Entry 5DKS (X-ray diffraction, 2.60 A resolution); this record covers chains A and C of the 4 polymer chains in the assembly.

== Chain A ==
Protein: Estrogen receptor
From: Homo sapiens
Notes: fragment: ligand-binding domain
UniProt: P03372 (ESR1_HUMAN); residues 298-554 here = UniProt positions 298-554
Sequence (257 residues; numbered 298 to 554; the number before each row is that of its first residue):
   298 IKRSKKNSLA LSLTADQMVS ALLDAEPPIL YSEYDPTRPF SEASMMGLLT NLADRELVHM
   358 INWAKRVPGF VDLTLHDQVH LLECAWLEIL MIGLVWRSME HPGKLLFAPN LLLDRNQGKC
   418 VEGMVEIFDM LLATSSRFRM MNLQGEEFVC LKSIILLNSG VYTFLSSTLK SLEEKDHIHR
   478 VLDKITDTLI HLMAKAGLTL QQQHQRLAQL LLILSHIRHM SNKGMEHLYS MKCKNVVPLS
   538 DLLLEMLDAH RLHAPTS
Unresolved in the structure: 298-304, 331-335, 462-470, 529-533, 549-554
Construct notes: engineered mutation Ser537 (Tyr in P03372)

== Chain C ==
Protein: Nuclear receptor coactivator 2
Notes: fragment: Nuclear receptor-interacting peptide
UniProt: Q15596 (NCOA2_HUMAN); residues 686-699 here = UniProt positions 686-699
Sequence (14 residues; each row starts with the number of its first residue):
   686 KHKILHRLLQ DSSS
Unresolved in the structure: 686-687, 697-699

== Interface between chain A and chain C ==
Pairs across the interface - 22 pairs, chain A then chain C:
  Ile358(A) - Leu690(C)  hydrophobic
  Ile358(A) - Leu693(C)
  Ile358(A) - Leu694(C)  hydrophobic
  Lys362(A) - Leu693(C)
  Lys362(A) - Leu694(C)
  Lys362(A) - Asp696(C)
  Leu372(A) - His691(C)
  Leu372(A) - Leu694(C)  hydrophobic
  Gln375(A) - Leu694(C)
  Val376(A) - Lys688(C)
  Val376(A) - Leu690(C)  hydrophobic
  Val376(A) - His691(C)
  Val376(A) - Leu694(C)  hydrophobic
  Leu379(A) - Leu694(C)  hydrophobic
  Glu380(A) - Lys688(C)  salt bridge
  Glu380(A) - Leu690(C)
  Asp538(A) - Ile689(C)
  Leu539(A) - Ile689(C)
  Glu542(A) - Lys688(C)
  Glu542(A) - Ile689(C)  hydrogen bond (side chain-backbone)
  Glu542(A) - Leu690(C)
  Met543(A) - Leu690(C)  hydrophobic
Other interface residues (no listed pair), chain A (13 interface residues in all): Val355, Phe367
Other interface residues (no listed pair), chain C (8 interface residues in all): Gln695

== Summary ==
Chain A and chain C form an interface of 13 and 8 residues respectively; the contacts include 1 hydrogen bond
and 1 salt bridge. Among the polar pairs are Glu380(A)-Lys688(C) and Glu542(A)-Ile689(C).
Here chain A is Estrogen receptor (Homo sapiens) and chain C is Nuclear receptor coactivator 2. Entry 5DKS
(Crystal Structure of the ER-alpha Ligand-binding Domain in complex with a 2-naphthylamino-substituted, ethyl,
triaryl-ethylene derivative 4,4'-{2-[3-(naphthalen-1-ylamino)phenyl]but-1-ene-1,1-diyl}diphenol) was
determined by X-ray diffraction, deposited together with 4ZN7, 4ZNH, 4ZNS, 4ZNT, 4ZNU, 4ZNV and 50 further
entries.
